Entry 5F5U (X-ray diffraction, 2.75 A resolution); this record covers chains A and B of the 3 polymer chains in the assembly.

# Chain A
Protein: Prp38
Organism: Chaetomium thermophilum (strain DSM 1495 / CBS 144.50 / IMI 039719)
Notes: fragment: ntr
UniProt: G0S1D3 (G0S1D3_CHATD); residue numbers follow UniProt; this construct covers 2-220
Sequence (223 residues; numbered -2 to 220; the number before each row is that of its first residue; numbers below 1 keep their minus sign (Gly-2 is residue -2)):
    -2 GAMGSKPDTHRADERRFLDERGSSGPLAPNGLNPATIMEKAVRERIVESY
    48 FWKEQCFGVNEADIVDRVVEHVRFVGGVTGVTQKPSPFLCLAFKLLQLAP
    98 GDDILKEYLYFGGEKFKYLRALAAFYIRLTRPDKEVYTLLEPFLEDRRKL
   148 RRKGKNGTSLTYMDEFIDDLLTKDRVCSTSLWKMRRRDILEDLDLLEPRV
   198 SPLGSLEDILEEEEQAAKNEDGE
Unresolved in the structure: -2 to 21, 210-220
Differences from the reference sequence: expression tag (-2 to 1)

# Chain B
Protein: Putative uncharacterized protein
Organism: Chaetomium thermophilum
UniProt: G0SHD7 (G0SHD7_CHATD); residue numbers follow UniProt; this construct covers 217-296
Sequence (84 residues; each row starts with the number of its first residue):
   213 GAMGTTDDVDPEAEYAAWKLRELRRLRRERDAIEARERELAELERRRNLT
   263 EEERRAEDEAHLAKQKAEKESRGKMGYLQKYFHR
Unresolved in the structure: 258-296
Differences from the reference sequence: expression tag (213-216)

# How chain A and chain B interact
Pairs across the interface (41; chain A residue first):
  Val69(A) with Ala214(B)
  Arg70(A) with Ala214(B)
  Lys114(A) with Met215(B); Gly216(B); Thr217(B), hydrogen bond (side chain-backbone); Asp219(B), salt bridge
  Tyr115(A) with Ala214(B); Gly216(B), hydrogen bond (side chain-backbone)
  Leu141(A) with Trp230(B), hydrogen bond (backbone-side chain); Arg237(B)
  Glu142(A) with Trp230(B)
  Arg144(A) with Glu226(B); Tyr227(B); Trp230(B)
  Arg145(A) with Asp219(B)
  Lys146(A) with Thr217(B); Thr218(B), hydrogen bond (side chain-backbone); Asp219(B), hydrogen bond (backbone-side chain); Glu226(B), salt bridge
  Arg148(A) with Met215(B); Gly216(B), hydrogen bond (side chain-backbone)
  Leu157(A) with Thr217(B)
  Tyr159(A) with Arg233(B)
  Asp161(A) with Trp230(B); Arg233(B), salt bridge; Arg237(B), salt bridge
  Glu162(A) with Arg233(B)
  Asp165(A) with Arg237(B); Arg240(B), salt bridge
  Thr169(A) with Arg240(B)
  Arg183(A) with Arg248(B)
  Arg196(A) with Glu234(B), salt bridge
  Ser198(A) with Glu234(B), hydrogen bond
  Leu200(A) with Trp230(B), hydrophobic; Lys231(B); Glu234(B); Leu235(B), hydrophobic; Leu238(B)
  Gly201(A) with Leu238(B)
  Glu204(A) with Leu235(B)
  Glu208(A) with Arg242(B), salt bridge
Other interface residues (no listed pair), chain A (27 interface residues in all): Val66, Phe113, Leu147, Leu203
Other interface residues (no listed pair), chain B (20 interface residues in all): Gly213, Pro223

# In short
27 residues of chain A and 20 residues of chain B are in contact, with 7 hydrogen bonds and 7 salt bridges.
Polar contacts include Lys114(A)-Asp219(B), Lys146(A)-Glu226(B) and Asp161(A)-Arg233(B).
Chain A is Prp38 (Chaetomium thermophilum (strain DSM 1495 / CBS 144.50 / IMI 039719)) and chain B is Putative
uncharacterized protein (Chaetomium thermophilum); the structure, Crystal structure of the
Snu23-Prp38-MFAP1(217-258) complex of Chaetomium thermophilum, was determined by X-ray diffraction, deposited
together with 5F5S, 5F5T and 5F5V.
